Entry 8ABA (electron microscopy, 3.20 A resolution); this record covers chains L and S of the 20 polymer chains in the assembly.

Chain L:
Protein: YALI0A14806p
Organism: Yarrowia lipolytica
Reference sequence: Q6CGY9 (Q6CGY9_YARLI); residue numbers follow UniProt; this construct covers 1-474
Sequence (474 residues; numbered 1 to 474; the number before each row is that of its first residue):
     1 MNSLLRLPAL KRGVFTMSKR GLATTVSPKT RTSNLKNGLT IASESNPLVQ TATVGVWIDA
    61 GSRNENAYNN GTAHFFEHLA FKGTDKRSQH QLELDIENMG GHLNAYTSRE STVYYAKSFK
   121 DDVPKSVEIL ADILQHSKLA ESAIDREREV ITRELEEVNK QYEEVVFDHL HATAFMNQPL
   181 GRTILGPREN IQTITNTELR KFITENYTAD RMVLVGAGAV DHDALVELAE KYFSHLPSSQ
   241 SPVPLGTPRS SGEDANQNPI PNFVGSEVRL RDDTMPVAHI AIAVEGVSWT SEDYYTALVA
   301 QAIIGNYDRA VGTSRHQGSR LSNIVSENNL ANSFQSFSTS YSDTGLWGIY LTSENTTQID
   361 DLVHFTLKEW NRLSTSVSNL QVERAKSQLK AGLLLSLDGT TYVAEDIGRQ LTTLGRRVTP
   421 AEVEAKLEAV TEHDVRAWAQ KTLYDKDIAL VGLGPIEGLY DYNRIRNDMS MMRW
Not modelled in the structure: 1-25, 249-259
Residues lining bound ligands:
  - 1,2-diacyl-sn-glycero-3-phosphocholine (PC1): Asp445, Ser470, Met472
  - phosphatidylethanolamine (PTY): Asn467, Ser470, Met472
  - 1,2-dimyristoyl-sn-glycero-3-phosphate (XP4): Arg372, Ser376, Arg473

Chain S:
Protein: Cytochrome b-c1 complex subunit 8
Organism: Yarrowia lipolytica
Reference sequence: Q6C387 (Q6C387_YARLI); residues 3-95 here correspond to UniProt positions 1-93 (UniProt number = residue number - 2)
Sequence (93 residues; row label = number of the first residue in the row):
     3 MGGNGHYMGW WGHMGSPPQK GIAGYTISPF AARPFAGVVH AAIFNTFRRT KNQALFVILP
    63 VSFFYYVWTQ ASEKNEWLYT KAGRHELAKA LAE
Not modelled in the structure: 3-8, 94-95
Residues lining bound ligands: 1,2-diacyl-sn-glycero-3-phosphocholine (PC1): Gln55, Phe58, Val59, Val63

Interface between chain L and chain S:
Pairs across the interface - 39 pairs, chain L then chain S:
  Met176(L) with Ile29(S), hydrophobic
  Gly265(L) with Ile29(S); Ser30(S), hydrogen bond (backbone-backbone)
  Ser266(L) with Thr28(S); Ile29(S)
  Glu267(L) with Gly26(S); Tyr27(S); Thr28(S), hydrogen bond (backbone-backbone)
  Val268(L) with Gly26(S); Tyr27(S), hydrophobic
  Arg269(L) with Ile24(S); Ala25(S); Gly26(S), hydrogen bond (backbone-backbone)
  Leu270(L) with Ala25(S), hydrophobic
  Arg271(L) with Ser18(S); Gln21(S); Lys22(S); Gly23(S); Ile24(S)
  Asp272(L) with Gln21(S); Lys22(S)
  Asp273(L) with Pro20(S); Gln21(S), hydrogen bond (side chain-backbone)
  Thr274(L) with Lys22(S)
  Thr356(L) with Gly14(S)
  Thr357(L) with His15(S)
  Asp447(L) with Ser30(S), hydrogen bond; Phe32(S)
  Glu457(L) with Trp12(S); Trp13(S); Gly14(S), hydrogen bond (side chain-backbone); His15(S), hydrogen bond (side chain-backbone); Met16(S), hydrogen bond (side chain-backbone)
  Gly458(L) with Gly14(S)
  Tyr460(L) with Trp13(S), hydrophobic
  Tyr462(L) with Ser30(S); Pro31(S)
  Asn463(L) with Pro31(S)
  Arg466(L) with Phe32(S)
Also at the interface, not in a pair above, chain L (21 interface residues in all): Val264
Also at the interface, not in a pair above, chain S (22 interface residues in all): Gly17, Pro19, Ala33

Overview:
Chain L and chain S form an interface of 21 and 22 residues respectively; the contacts include 8 hydrogen
bonds. Polar contacts include Asp273(L)-Gln21(S), Asp447(L)-Ser30(S) and Glu457(L)-Gly14(S). Chain L binds
1,2-diacyl-sn-glycero-3-phosphocholine, phosphatidylethanolamine and 1,2-dimyristoyl-sn-glycero-3-phosphate.
Ligands of chain S: 1,2-diacyl-sn-glycero-3-phosphocholine.
Chain L is YALI0A14806p and chain S is Cytochrome b-c1 complex subunit 8, both from Yarrowia lipolytica; the
structure, Complex III2 from Yarrowia lipolytica, ascorbate-reduced, int-position, was determined by electron
microscopy, deposited together with 8AB6, 8AB7, 8AB8, 8AB9, 8ABB, 8ABE and 11 further entries.
